Entry 7E4Z (X-ray diffraction, 2.69 A resolution); this record covers chains D and E of the 6 polymer chains in the assembly.

Chain D:
Molecule: Tubulin beta-2B chain
Organism: Bos taurus
Reference sequence: Q6B856 (TBB2B_BOVIN); the author numbering skips numbers that UniProt does not, so the offset changes along the chain: 1-42 = UniProt 1-42; 45-360 = UniProt 43-358; 369-441 = UniProt 359-431
Chain sequence (431 residues; numbered 1 to 441; 10 numbers in that range are skipped by the numbering (no residue carries them; nothing is unmodelled there); the number before each row is that of its first residue):
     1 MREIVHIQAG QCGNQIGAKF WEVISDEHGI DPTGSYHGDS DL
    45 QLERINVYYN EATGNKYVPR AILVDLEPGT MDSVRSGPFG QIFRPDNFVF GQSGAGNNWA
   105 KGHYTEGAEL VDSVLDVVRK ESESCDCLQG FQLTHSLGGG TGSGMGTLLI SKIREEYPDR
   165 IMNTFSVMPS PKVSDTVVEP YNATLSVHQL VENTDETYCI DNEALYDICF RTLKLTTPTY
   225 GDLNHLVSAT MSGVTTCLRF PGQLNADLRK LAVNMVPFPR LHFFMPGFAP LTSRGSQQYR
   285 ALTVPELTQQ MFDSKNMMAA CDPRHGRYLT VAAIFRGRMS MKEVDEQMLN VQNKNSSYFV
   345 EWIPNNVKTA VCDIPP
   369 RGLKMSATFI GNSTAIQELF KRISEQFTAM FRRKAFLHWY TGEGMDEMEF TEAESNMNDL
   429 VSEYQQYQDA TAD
Disordered / not traced: 1, 276-284
Small-molecule neighbours:
  - BKL ((1R,2S,3S,5S,6S,16E,18E,20R,21S)-11-chloro-6,21-dihydroxy-12,20-dimethoxy-2,5,9,16-tetramethyl-4,24-dioxa-9,22-diazatetracyclo[19.3.1.1~10,14~.0~3,5~]hexacosa-10(26),11,13,16,18-pentaene-8,23-dione): Gly100, Asn101, Asn102, Lys105, Asp179, Thr180, Val181, Val182, Phe404, Trp407, Tyr408
  - GTP (guanosine-5'-triphosphate): Gly10, Gln11, Cys12, Gln15, Ile16, Asp69, Ala99, Gly100, Asn101, Asn102, Ser140, Gly142, Gly143, Gly144, Thr145, Gly146, Val171, Pro173, Val177, Ser178, Glu183, Asn206, Leu209, Tyr224, Leu227, Asn228
Swiss-Prot annotation at these positions:
  - motif: Met1 to Ile4 (MREI motif)
  - binding site (GTP): Gln11, Glu71, Ser140, Gly144, Thr145, Gly146, Asn206, Asn228
  - binding site (Mg(2+)): Glu71
  - modified residue: Ser40 (Phosphoserine), Thr57 (Phosphothreonine), Lys60 (N6-acetyllysine), Ser174 (Phosphoserine), Thr287 (Phosphothreonine), Thr292 (Phosphothreonine), Arg320 (Omega-N-methylarginine)
  - cross-link (Glycyl lysine isopeptide (Lys-Gly)): Lys60 (interchain with G-Cter in ubiquitin), Lys326 (interchain with G-Cter in ubiquitin)

Chain E:
Molecule: Stathmin-4
Organism: Rattus norvegicus
Reference sequence: P63043 (STMN4_RAT); residues 6-143 here correspond to UniProt positions 50-187 (UniProt number = residue number + 44)
Chain sequence (138 residues; row label = number of the first residue in the row):
     6 MEVIELNKCT SGQSFEVILK PPSFDGVPEF NASLPRRRDP SLEEIQKKLE AAEERRKYQE
    66 AELLKHLAEK REHEREVIQK AIEENNNFIK MAKEKLAQKM ESNKENREAH LAAMLERLQE
   126 KDKHAEEVRK NKELKEEA
Disordered / not traced: 29-43
Swiss-Prot annotation at these positions:
  - modified residue: Ser46 (Phosphoserine)

How chain D and chain E interact:
Pairs across the interface (23):
  Tyr108(D) - His129(E)  hydrogen bond
  Tyr108(D) - Val133(E)  hydrophobic
  Tyr108(D) - Arg134(E)  hydrogen bond (backbone-side chain)
  Thr109(D) - Lys137(E)
  Ala112(D) - Arg134(E)
  Ser155(D) - Leu123(E)
  Ser155(D) - Lys126(E)
  Lys156(D) - Asp127(E)
  Arg158(D) - Leu123(E)
  Glu159(D) - Leu120(E)
  Glu159(D) - Leu123(E)
  Glu159(D) - Gln124(E)
  Glu159(D) - Asp127(E)
  Pro162(D) - Met119(E)  hydrophobic
  Gln193(D) - Lys126(E)  hydrogen bond
  Asn197(D) - Leu123(E)
  Gly410(D) - Lys137(E)
  Glu411(D) - Val133(E)
  Glu411(D) - Lys137(E)  salt bridge
  Gly412(D) - Val133(E)
  Gly412(D) - Asn136(E)
  Glu417(D) - His129(E)  salt bridge
  Glu417(D) - Val133(E)
Other interface residues (no listed pair), chain D (16 interface residues in all): Asp163, Met413
Other interface residues (no listed pair), chain E (14 interface residues in all): Arg112, Leu116, Ala130

In short:
16 residues of chain D and 14 residues of chain E are in contact, with 3 hydrogen bonds and 2 salt bridges.
Among the polar pairs are Glu411(D)-Lys137(E), Glu417(D)-His129(E) and Tyr108(D)-His129(E). Bound to chain D:
GTP and compound BKL.
Here chain D is Tubulin beta-2B chain (Bos taurus) and chain E is Stathmin-4 (Rattus norvegicus). Entry 7E4Z
(Crystal structure of tubulin in complex with Maytansinol) was determined by X-ray diffraction (same
publication as 7E4Q and 7E4R).
